PDB entry 2HG3 | X-ray diffraction, 2.70 A resolution | chains L and H of the 3 polymer chains in the assembly

== Chain L ==
Name: Reaction center protein L chain
Organism: Rhodobacter sphaeroides
Reference sequence: P0C0Y8 (RCEL_RHOSH); numbering as in UniProt (aligned over 1-281)
Amino-acid sequence (281 residues; each row starts with the number of its first residue):
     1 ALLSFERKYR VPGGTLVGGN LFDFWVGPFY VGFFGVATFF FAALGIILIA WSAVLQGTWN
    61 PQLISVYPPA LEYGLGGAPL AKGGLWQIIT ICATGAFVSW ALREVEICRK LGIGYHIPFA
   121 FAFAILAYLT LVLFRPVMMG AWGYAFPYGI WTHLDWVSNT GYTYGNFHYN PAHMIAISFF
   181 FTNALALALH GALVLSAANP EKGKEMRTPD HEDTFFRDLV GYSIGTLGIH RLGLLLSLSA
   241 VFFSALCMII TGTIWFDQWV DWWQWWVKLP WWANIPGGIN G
Ion coordination: bacteriochlorophyll a Mg site 1 near H153 (its only coordinating residue here); bacteriochlorophyll a Mg site 2 near H173 (its only coordinating residue here); Fe ion: H190, H230 (shared with 3 residues of chain M)
Small-molecule neighbours:
  - bacteriochlorophyll a (BCL), molecule 1: I46, I49, F97, Y128, L131, F146, I150, W151, H153, L154, W156, V157
  - bacteriochlorophyll a (BCL), molecule 2: F97, F121, A124, I125, A127, Y128, L131, W156, V157, S158, T160, G161, Y162, N166, F167, H168, H173, A176, I177, F180, F181, V241, S244, A245, C247, M248
  - bacteriochlorophyll a (BCL), molecule 3: V157, Y162, H168, F181
  - bacteriochlorophyll a (BCL), molecule 4: H168, M174, I177, S178, F181, T182, L185
  - bacteriopheophytin a (BPH), molecule 1: T38, F41, A42, G45, I49, C92, A93, A96, F97, W100, E104, I117, A120, F121, F123, A124, Y128, F146, Y148, G149, I150, H153, F180, S237, L238, V241
  - bacteriopheophytin a (BPH), molecule 2: F181, A184, L185, A188, L189, F216, L219, V220
  - 6,7-dibromo-phosphatidylcholine (PC9; (7R,14S)-14,15-dibromo-4-hydroxy-N,N,N-trimethyl-9-oxo-7-[(palmitoyloxy)methyl]-3,5,8-trioxa-4-phosphahexacosan-1-aminium 4-oxide), molecule 1: A1, P28, F29
  - 6,7-dibromo-phosphatidylcholine (PC9), molecule 2: V220, G221, Y222
  - ubiquinone-10 (U10), molecule 1: V26, F29, Y30, V31, G35, T38, F39, W100, R103
  - ubiquinone-10 (U10), molecule 2: P171, M174, I175, S178, F179, T182, L185, A186, L189, H190, L193, V194, E212, D213, F216, V220, Y222, S223, I224, G225, T226, I229, L232, W262, W263
What the authors report for this chain:
  - binding site for 6,7-dibromo-phosphatidylcholine: V220 to Y222

== Chain H ==
Name: Reaction center protein H chain
Organism: Rhodobacter sphaeroides
Reference sequence: P0C0Y7 (RCEH_RHOSH); residue numbers follow UniProt; this construct covers 1-260
Amino-acid sequence (260 residues; row label = number of the first residue in the row):
     1 MVGVTAFGNF DLASLAIYSF WIFLAGLIYY LQTENMREGY PLENEDGTPA ANQGPFPLPK
    61 PKTFILPHGR GTLTVPGPES EDRPIALART AVSEGFPHAP TGDPMKDGVG PASWVARRDL
   121 PELDGHGHNK IKPMKAAAGF HVSAGKNPIG LPVRGCDLEI AGKVVDIWVD IPEQMARFLE
   181 VELKDGSTRL LPMQMVKVQS NRVHVNALSS DLFAGIPTIK SPTEVTLLEE DKICGYVAGG
   241 LMYAAPKRKS VVAAMLAEYA
Disordered / not traced: 1-10, 251-260
Ion coordination: K+: M134, A137, F140
Small-molecule neighbours: 6,7-dibromo-phosphatidylcholine (PC9; (7R,14S)-14,15-dibromo-4-hydroxy-N,N,N-trimethyl-9-oxo-7-[(palmitoyloxy)methyl]-3,5,8-trioxa-4-phosphahexacosan-1-aminium 4-oxide): L24, I28, L31, Q32, Y40, L42, N52, Q53, G54, P55, F56

== Chain L / chain H interface ==
Contacting residue pairs (69):
  A1(L) with L42(H), hydrophobic; E43(H); A50(H), hydrophobic
  L2(L) with L42(H); E43(H), hydrogen bond (backbone-backbone)
  L3(L) with G39(H); Y40(H), hydrophobic; L42(H), hydrophobic
  S4(L) with G39(H), hydrogen bond (backbone-backbone); E43(H); E79(H); E81(H)
  F5(L) with G39(H); E81(H)
  R7(L) with E45(H); L87(H); A88(H); R89(H); H98(H), hydrogen bond
  K8(L) with E81(H), salt bridge; R83(H); I85(H); L87(H); V109(H); G110(H), hydrogen bond (backbone-backbone); S113(H), hydrogen bond (backbone-side chain); W114(H)
  Y9(L) with G110(H); S113(H)
  R10(L) with P97(H); H98(H), hydrogen bond (backbone-backbone)
  V11(L) with P97(H); H98(H); G110(H); P111(H); Y243(H)
  P12(L) with P97(H); H98(H); M242(H)
  G13(L) with M242(H)
  G14(L) with M242(H)
  D23(L) with P97(H)
  F24(L) with G95(H); F96(H), hydrophobic
  W25(L) with G95(H), hydrogen bond (backbone-backbone); P97(H), hydrophobic
  R109(L) with M242(H)
  K110(L) with P111(H); M242(H)
  L111(L) with P111(H)
  G112(L) with P111(H); A238(H)
  A198(L) with F64(H)
  N199(L) with K62(H), hydrogen bond
  G203(L) with I65(H)
  K204(L) with I65(H)
  E205(L) with I65(H); P67(H); H68(H)
  M206(L) with F64(H), hydrophobic; I65(H), hydrogen bond (backbone-backbone); L66(H), hydrophobic; P67(H)
  T208(L) with G125(H)
  P209(L) with E173(H)
  D210(L) with D124(H); G125(H), hydrogen bond (side chain-backbone); P172(H)
  T226(L) with E173(H), hydrogen bond
Other interface residues (no listed pair), chain L (32 interface residues in all): D213, L227
Other interface residues (no listed pair), chain H (41 interface residues in all): E94, A99, P100, V115, K130, M175

== Summary ==
Chain L and chain H form an interface of 32 and 41 residues respectively; the contacts include 11 hydrogen
bonds and 1 salt bridge. Polar contacts include K8(L)-E81(H), R7(L)-H98(H) and K8(L)-S113(H). One
6,7-dibromo-phosphatidylcholine molecule is bound between chain L and chain H. The paper reports a binding
site for 6,7-dibromo-phosphatidylcholine at V220(L).
Here chain L is Reaction center protein L chain and chain H is Reaction center protein H chain, both from
Rhodobacter sphaeroides. Entry 2HG3 (Reaction centre from Rhodobacter sphaeroides strain R-26.1 complexed with
brominated phosphatidylcholine) was determined by X-ray diffraction (same publication as 2HG9, 2HH1, 2HHK,
2HIT and 2HJ6).
